6EZO - chains D and G of the 10 polymer chains in the assembly; structure by electron microscopy, 4.10 A resolution (low resolution: residue-level contacts below are approximate; hydrogen-bond / salt-bridge calls are withheld).

[Chain D]
Name: Translation initiation factor eIF-2B subunit beta
Organism: Homo sapiens
Notes: engineered mutation(s): 3xFLAG inserted at position +4 of the protein sequence
Reference sequence: P49770 (EI2BB_HUMAN); numbering as in UniProt (aligned over 5-351)
Amino-acid sequence (373 residues; each row starts with the number of its first residue; numbers below 1 keep their minus sign (Met-21 is residue -21)):
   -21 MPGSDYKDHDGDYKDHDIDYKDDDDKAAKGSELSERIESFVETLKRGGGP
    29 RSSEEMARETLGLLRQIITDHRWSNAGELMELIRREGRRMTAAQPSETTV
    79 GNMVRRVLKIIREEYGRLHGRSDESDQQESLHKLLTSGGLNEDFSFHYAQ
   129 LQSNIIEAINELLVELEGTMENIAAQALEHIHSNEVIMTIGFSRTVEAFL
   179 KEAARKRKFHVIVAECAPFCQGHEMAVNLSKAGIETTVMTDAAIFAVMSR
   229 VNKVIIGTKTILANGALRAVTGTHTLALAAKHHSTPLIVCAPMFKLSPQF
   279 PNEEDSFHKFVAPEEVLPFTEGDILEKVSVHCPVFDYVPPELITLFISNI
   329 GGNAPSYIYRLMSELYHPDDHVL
Disordered / not traced: -21 to 11, 98-127, 350-351
Differences from the reference sequence: initiating methionine (-21); expression tag (-20 to 4)
Residues lining bound ligands: ISRIB (C7B; 2-(4-chloranylphenoxy)-N-[4-[2-(4-chloranylphenoxy)ethanoylamino]cyclohexyl]ethanamide): Asn162, Val164, His188, Ile190, Thr215, Val225
UniProt features mapped onto this chain:
  - natural variant: Val85 (V85E: In VWM2), Ala127 (A127V: Found in a patient with Rett syndrome-like phenotype; uncertain significance), Ser171 (S171F: In VWM2), Pro196 (P196S: In VWM2), Gly200 (G200V: In VWM2), Glu213 (E213G: In VWM2), Cys268 (C268Y: In VWM2), Lys273 (K273R: In VWM2), Val316 (V316D: In VWM2), Gly329 (G329V: In VWM2)
Reported in the primary citation:
  - binding site for ISRIB: Asn162, Val164, His188, Ile190, Thr215

[Chain G]
Name: Translation initiation factor eIF-2B subunit delta
Organism: Homo sapiens
Reference sequence: Q9UI10 (EI2BD_HUMAN); residues 1-523 here = UniProt positions 1-523
Amino-acid sequence (523 residues; each row starts with the number of its first residue):
     1 MAAVAVAVREDSGSGMKAELPPGPGAVGREMTKEEKLQLRKEKKQQKKKR
    51 KEEKGAEPETGSAVSAAQCQVGPTRELPESGIQLGTPREKVPAGRSKAEL
   101 RAERRAKQEAERALKQARKGEQGGPPPKASPSTAGETPSGVKRLPEYPQV
   151 DDLLLRRLVKKPERQQVPTRKDYGSKVSLFSHLPQYSRQNSLTQFMSIPS
   201 SVIHPAMVRLGLQYSQGLVSGSNARCIALLRALQQVIQDYTTPPNEELSR
   251 DLVNKLKPYMSFLTQCRPLSASMHNAIKFLNKEITSVGSSKREEEAKSEL
   301 RAAIDRYVQEKIVLAAQAISRFAYQKISNGDVILVYGCSSLVSRILQEAW
   351 TEGRRFRVVVVDSRPWLEGRHTLRSLVHAGVPASYLLIPAASYVLPEVSK
   401 VLLGAHALLANGSVMSRVGTAQLALVARAHNVPVLVCCETYKFCERVQTD
   451 AFVSNELDDPDDLQCKRGEHVALANWQNHASLRLLNLVYDVTPPELVDLV
   501 ITELGMIPCSSVPVVLRVKSSDQ
Disordered / not traced: 1-165, 521-523
Residues lining bound ligands: ISRIB (C7B; 2-(4-chloranylphenoxy)-N-[4-[2-(4-chloranylphenoxy)ethanoylamino]cyclohexyl]ethanamide): Ser178, Leu179, Phe452
UniProt features mapped onto this chain:
  - region: Arg170 to Leu179 (May bind the chemical integrated stress response (ISR) inhibitor ISRIB)
  - modified residue: Ala2 (N-acetylalanine), Ser12 (Phosphoserine), Thr86 (Phosphothreonine), Ser130 (Phosphoserine)
  - natural variant: Arg209 (R209Q: In VWM4), Ala228 (A228V: In VWM4), Leu269 (L269R: In VWM4), Arg357 (R357Q: In VWM4), Arg374 (R374C: In VWM4), Cys465 (C465R: In VWM4), Tyr489 (Y489H: In VWM4)
Reported in the primary citation:
  - binding site for ISRIB: Leu179, Phe452

[Interface between chain D and chain G]
Residue-residue contacts - 11 pairs, chain D then chain G:
  Glu157(D) with Val453(G)
  His158(D) with Val447(G)
  Ile159(D) with His182(G)
  His160(D) with Leu179(G); His182(G); Phe452(G)
  Ser161(D) with Leu179(G); His182(G)
  Lys184(D) with His182(G)
  Gly330(D) with Val447(G)
  Arg338(D) with Arg517(G)
Interface residues without a listed pair, chain D (12 interface residues in all): Asn162, Lys231, Ala332, Tyr335
Interface residues without a listed pair, chain G (10 interface residues in all): Ala410, Asn411, Thr449, Pro513

[Overview]
12 residues of chain D and 10 residues of chain G are in contact. ISRIB is bound between chain D and chain G.
The paper reports a binding site for ISRIB at Asn162(D), Val164(D) and Leu179(G) among others.
Here chain D is Translation initiation factor eIF-2B subunit beta and chain G is Translation initiation factor
eIF-2B subunit delta, both from Homo sapiens. Entry 6EZO (Eukaryotic initiation factor EIF2B in complex with
ISRIB) was determined by electron microscopy.
